6QRK - chains A and B; structure by X-ray diffraction, 2.10 A resolution.

== Chain A ==
Protein: Insulin
From: Bos taurus
UniProtKB: P01317 (INS_BOVIN); residues 1-21 here correspond to UniProt positions 85-105 (UniProt number = residue number + 84)
Sequence (21 residues; each row starts with the number of its first residue):
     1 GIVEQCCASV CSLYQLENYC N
Cystine bridges: Cys-6/Cys-11

== Chain B ==
Protein: Insulin
From: Bos taurus
UniProtKB: P01317 (INS_BOVIN); residues 1-30 here correspond to UniProt positions 25-54 (UniProt number = residue number + 24)
Sequence (30 residues; numbered 1 to 30; the number before each row is that of its first residue):
     1 FVNQHLCGSH LVEALYLVCG ERGFFYTPKA

== Interface between chain A and chain B ==
Disulfides between the chains: Cys-7(A)/Cys-7(B), Cys-20(A)/Cys-19(B)
Contacting residue pairs (45):
  Gly-1(A) / Ala-30(B)
  Ile-2(A) / Leu-11(B)  hydrophobic
  Ile-2(A) / Leu-15(B)  hydrophobic
  Ile-2(A) / Thr-27(B)
  Val-3(A) / Pro-28(B)  hydrophobic
  Glu-4(A) / Pro-28(B)
  Glu-4(A) / Ala-30(B)
  Cys-6(A) / Gln-4(B)
  Cys-6(A) / His-5(B)
  Cys-6(A) / Leu-6(B)  hydrogen bond (backbone-backbone)
  Cys-6(A) / Leu-11(B)  hydrophobic
  Cys-7(A) / His-5(B)  hydrogen bond (backbone-side chain)
  Cys-7(A) / Leu-6(B)  hydrogen bond (backbone-backbone)
  Cys-7(A) / Cys-7(B)  disulfide
  Ala-8(A) / His-5(B)
  Ser-9(A) / His-5(B)
  Val-10(A) / Asn-3(B)
  Val-10(A) / Gln-4(B)
  Val-10(A) / His-5(B)
  Cys-11(A) / Val-2(B)
  Cys-11(A) / Asn-3(B)
  Cys-11(A) / Gln-4(B)  hydrogen bond (backbone-backbone)
  Cys-11(A) / Leu-6(B)  hydrophobic
  Ser-12(A) / Val-2(B)
  Ser-12(A) / Asn-3(B)
  Leu-13(A) / Val-2(B)
  Leu-13(A) / Val-18(B)  hydrophobic
  Leu-16(A) / Val-2(B)  hydrophobic
  Leu-16(A) / Leu-11(B)  hydrophobic
  Leu-16(A) / Leu-15(B)
  Leu-16(A) / Val-18(B)  hydrophobic
  Glu-17(A) / Val-18(B)
  Glu-17(A) / Arg-22(B)  salt bridge
  Asn-18(A) / Phe-25(B)
  Tyr-19(A) / Leu-15(B)  hydrophobic
  Tyr-19(A) / Phe-24(B)
  Tyr-19(A) / Phe-25(B)  hydrogen bond (backbone-backbone)
  Cys-20(A) / Cys-19(B)  disulfide
  Cys-20(A) / Arg-22(B)
  Cys-20(A) / Gly-23(B)
  Cys-20(A) / Phe-24(B)  hydrophobic
  Asn-21(A) / Arg-22(B)
  Asn-21(A) / Gly-23(B)  hydrogen bond (backbone-backbone)
  Asn-21(A) / Phe-24(B)
  Asn-21(A) / Phe-25(B)
Other interface residues (no listed pair), chain B (19 interface residues in all): Ala-14, Tyr-26

== In short ==
18 residues of chain A face 19 of chain B across their interface; the contacts include 2 disulfide bonds, 6
hydrogen bonds and 1 salt bridge. Polar contacts include Glu-17(A)/Arg-22(B), Cys-7(A)/His-5(B) and
Cys-6(A)/Leu-6(B).
Here chain A is Insulin and chain B is Insulin, both from Bos taurus. Entry 6QRK (High pressure structure of
bovine insulin (200 MPa)) was determined by X-ray diffraction (same publication as 6QQG, 6QQ7 and 6QRH).
